PDB entry 4EKZ | X-ray diffraction, 2.51 A resolution | chain A

[Chain A]
Molecule: Protein disulfide-isomerase
Source organism: Homo sapiens
Notes: EC 5.3.4.1; fragment: reduced full-length hPDI
Reference sequence: P07237 (PDIA1_HUMAN); residue numbers follow UniProt; this construct covers 18-479
Sequence (482 residues; each row starts with the number of its first residue; note: 17 numbers in that range are skipped by the numbering (no residue carries them; nothing is unmodelled there); numbers below 1 keep their minus sign (Met-19 is residue -19)):
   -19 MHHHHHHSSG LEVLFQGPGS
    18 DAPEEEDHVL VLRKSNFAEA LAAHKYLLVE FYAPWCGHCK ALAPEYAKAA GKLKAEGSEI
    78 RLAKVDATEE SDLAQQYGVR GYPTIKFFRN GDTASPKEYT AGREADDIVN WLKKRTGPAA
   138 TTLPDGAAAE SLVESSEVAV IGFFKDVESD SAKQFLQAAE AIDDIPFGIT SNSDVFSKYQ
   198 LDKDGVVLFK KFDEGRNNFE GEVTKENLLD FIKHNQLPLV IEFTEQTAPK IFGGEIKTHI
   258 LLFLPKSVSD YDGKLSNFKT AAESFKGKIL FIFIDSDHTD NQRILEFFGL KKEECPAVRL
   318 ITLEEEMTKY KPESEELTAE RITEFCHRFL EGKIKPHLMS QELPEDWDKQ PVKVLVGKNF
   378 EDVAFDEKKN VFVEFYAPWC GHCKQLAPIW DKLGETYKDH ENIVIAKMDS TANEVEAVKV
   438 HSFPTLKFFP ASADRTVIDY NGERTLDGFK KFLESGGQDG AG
Not modelled in the structure: -19 to -15, 240-244, 322-323, 479
Differences from the reference sequence: expression tag (-19 to 0)
UniProt features mapped onto this chain:
  - active site (Nucleophile): Cys53, Cys56, Cys397, Cys400
  - site: Gly54 (Contributes to redox potential value), His55 (Contributes to redox potential value), Arg120 (Lowers pKa of C-terminal Cys of first active site), Gly398 (Contributes to redox potential value), His399 (Contributes to redox potential value), Arg461 (Lowers pKa of C-terminal Cys of second active site)
  - modified residue: Lys200 (N6-acetyllysine), Lys222 (N6-succinyllysine), Lys271 (N6-succinyllysine), Ser331 (Phosphoserine), Ser357 (Phosphoserine), Ser427 (Phosphoserine)
  - natural variant: Tyr393 (Y393C: In CLCRP1)
  - mutagenesis: Trp128 (W128I: Reduced interaction with ERN1. Abolishes interaction with ERN1; when associated with W-403), Ser331 (S331E: Phosphomimetic mutant. Does not affect enzyme or chaperone activity), Ser357 (S357A: Abolishes phosphorylation at this site but protein is still phosphorylated at other sites. No changes in chaperone or enzyme activity; S357E: Phosphomimetic mutant ...), Leu403 (L403W: Reduced interaction with ERN1. Abolishes interaction with ERN1; when associated with I-128), Ser427 (S427E: Phosphomimetic mutant. Does not affect enzyme or chaperone activity. Does not increase binding to ERN1)
What the authors report for this chain:
  - catalytic residues: Cys53, Cys397
  - contacts within the chain: Arg300-Trp396 (cation-pi contact), Lys326-Glu431 (salt bridge)

[Overview]
Curated annotation (UniProt) lists 4 active-site residues and 5 mutagenesis sites. The paper reports catalytic
residues Cys53 and Cys397; contacts within the chain involving Arg300, Trp396 and Lys326 among others.
Chain A is Protein disulfide-isomerase (Homo sapiens); the structure, Crystal structure of reduced hPDI
(abb'xa'), was determined by X-ray diffraction, deposited together with 4EL1.
